Entry 6ZP6 (X-ray diffraction, 2.80 A resolution); this record covers chains A and B of the 28 polymer chains in the assembly.

== Chain A ==
Protein: Proteasome subunit alpha type-2
Source organism: Saccharomyces cerevisiae S288C
Notes: EC 3.4.25.1
UniProtKB: P23639 (PSA2_YEAST); residues 1-250 here = UniProt positions 1-250
Chain sequence (250 residues; numbered 1 to 250; the number before each row is that of its first residue):
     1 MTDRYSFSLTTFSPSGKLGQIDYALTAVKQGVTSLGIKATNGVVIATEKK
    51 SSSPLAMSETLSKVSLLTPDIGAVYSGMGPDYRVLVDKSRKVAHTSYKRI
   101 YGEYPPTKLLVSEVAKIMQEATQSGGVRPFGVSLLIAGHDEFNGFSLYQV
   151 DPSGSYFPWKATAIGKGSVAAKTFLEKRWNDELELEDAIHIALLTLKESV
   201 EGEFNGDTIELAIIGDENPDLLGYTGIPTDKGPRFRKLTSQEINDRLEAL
UniProt features mapped onto this chain:
  - cross-link: K108 (Glycyl lysine isopeptide (Lys-Gly) (interchain with G-Cter in ubiquitin))

== Chain B ==
Protein: Proteasome subunit alpha type-3
Source organism: Saccharomyces cerevisiae S288C
Notes: EC 3.4.25.1
UniProtKB: P23638 (PSA3_YEAST); residues 0-257 here correspond to UniProt positions 1-258 (UniProt number = residue number + 1)
Chain sequence (258 residues; numbered 0 to 257; the number before each row is that of its first residue; numbering starts at 0):
     0 MGSRRYDSRTTIFSPEGRLYQVEYALESISHAGTAIGIMASDGIVLAAER
    50 KVTSTLLEQDTSTEKLYKLNDKIAVAVAGLTADAEILINTARIHAQNYLK
   100 TYNEDIPVEILVRRLSDIKQGYTQHGGLRPFGVSFIYAGYDDRYGYQLYT
   150 SNPSGNYTGWKAISVGANTSAAQTLLQMDYKDDMKVDDAIELALKTLSKT
   200 TDSSALTYDRLEFATIRKGANDGEVYQKIFKPQEIKDILVKTGITKKDED
   250 EEADEDMK
Not modelled in the structure: 0, 245-257
UniProt features mapped onto this chain:
  - cross-link (Glycyl lysine isopeptide (Lys-Gly)): K99 (interchain with G-Cter in ubiquitin), K198 (interchain with G-Cter in ubiquitin), K230 (interchain with G-Cter in ubiquitin)

== How chain A and chain B interact ==
Contacting residue pairs - 64 pairs, chain A then chain B:
  R4(A) - S2(B)  hydrogen bond (backbone-side chain)
  Y5(A) - S2(B)
  Y5(A) - Y5(B)
  S6(A) - G125(B)
  S6(A) - L127(B)
  F7(A) - S2(B)
  F7(A) - Y5(B)
  F7(A) - D6(B)
  F7(A) - G126(B)
  S8(A) - G126(B)  hydrogen bond (backbone-backbone)
  S8(A) - L127(B)
  S8(A) - R128(B)  hydrogen bond (side chain-backbone)
  T10(A) - R128(B)
  T11(A) - S7(B)
  T11(A) - T9(B)
  T11(A) - Q20(B)
  F12(A) - Q20(B)
  F12(A) - Y23(B)
  F12(A) - A24(B)  hydrophobic
  F12(A) - S27(B)
  F12(A) - L79(B)  hydrophobic
  F12(A) - R128(B)
  F12(A) - P129(B)
  F12(A) - G131(B)
  S13(A) - Y23(B)
  P14(A) - Y23(B)  hydrophobic
  P14(A) - E26(B)
  S15(A) - E26(B)
  S15(A) - H30(B)
  G16(A) - Y23(B)
  G16(A) - S27(B)  hydrogen bond (backbone-side chain)
  L18(A) - R128(B)
  K38(A) - E57(B)  salt bridge
  S112(A) - E84(B)
  K116(A) - I85(B)
  Q119(A) - A81(B)
  Q119(A) - D82(B)  hydrogen bond
  Q119(A) - I85(B)
  Q119(A) - R128(B)
  T122(A) - R128(B)  hydrogen bond (backbone-side chain)
  Q123(A) - Y121(B)
  Q123(A) - L127(B)
  Q123(A) - R128(B)  hydrogen bond (side chain-backbone)
  Q123(A) - F130(B)
  G125(A) - L127(B)
  S153(A) - A81(B)
  G154(A) - A81(B)
  S155(A) - A81(B)
  Y156(A) - E84(B)  hydrogen bond
  F157(A) - L56(B)  hydrophobic
  P158(A) - L56(B)
  P158(A) - E57(B)  hydrogen bond (backbone-backbone)
  P158(A) - T60(B)
  P158(A) - S61(B)
  W159(A) - S53(B)
  W159(A) - L55(B)
  W159(A) - L56(B)
  K160(A) - T54(B)
  K160(A) - L55(B)  hydrogen bond (backbone-backbone)
  K160(A) - E57(B)
  A161(A) - L55(B)
  L175(A) - L55(B)
  E176(A) - T54(B)
  E176(A) - L55(B)
Also at the interface, not in a pair above, chain A (35 interface residues in all): S124, Y148, K172, W179
Also at the interface, not in a pair above, chain B (32 interface residues in all): T80

== Summary ==
Chain A and chain B form an interface of 35 and 32 residues respectively; the contacts include 10 hydrogen
bonds and 1 salt bridge. Polar pairs include K38(A)-E57(B), R4(A)-S2(B) and S8(A)-R128(B).
Chain A is Proteasome subunit alpha type-2 and chain B is Proteasome subunit alpha type-3, both from
Saccharomyces cerevisiae S288C; the structure, Yeast 20S proteasome in complex with glidobactin-like natural
product HB334, was determined by X-ray diffraction, deposited together with 6ZOU and 6ZP8.
